PDB entry 9ENR | electron microscopy, 3.20 A resolution | chain A

Chain A:
Protein: Vitellogenin
Organism: Apis cerana
UniProt: Q868N5 (VIT_APIME); residues 1-1770 here = UniProt positions 1-1770
Chain sequence (1770 residues; row label = number of the first residue in the row):
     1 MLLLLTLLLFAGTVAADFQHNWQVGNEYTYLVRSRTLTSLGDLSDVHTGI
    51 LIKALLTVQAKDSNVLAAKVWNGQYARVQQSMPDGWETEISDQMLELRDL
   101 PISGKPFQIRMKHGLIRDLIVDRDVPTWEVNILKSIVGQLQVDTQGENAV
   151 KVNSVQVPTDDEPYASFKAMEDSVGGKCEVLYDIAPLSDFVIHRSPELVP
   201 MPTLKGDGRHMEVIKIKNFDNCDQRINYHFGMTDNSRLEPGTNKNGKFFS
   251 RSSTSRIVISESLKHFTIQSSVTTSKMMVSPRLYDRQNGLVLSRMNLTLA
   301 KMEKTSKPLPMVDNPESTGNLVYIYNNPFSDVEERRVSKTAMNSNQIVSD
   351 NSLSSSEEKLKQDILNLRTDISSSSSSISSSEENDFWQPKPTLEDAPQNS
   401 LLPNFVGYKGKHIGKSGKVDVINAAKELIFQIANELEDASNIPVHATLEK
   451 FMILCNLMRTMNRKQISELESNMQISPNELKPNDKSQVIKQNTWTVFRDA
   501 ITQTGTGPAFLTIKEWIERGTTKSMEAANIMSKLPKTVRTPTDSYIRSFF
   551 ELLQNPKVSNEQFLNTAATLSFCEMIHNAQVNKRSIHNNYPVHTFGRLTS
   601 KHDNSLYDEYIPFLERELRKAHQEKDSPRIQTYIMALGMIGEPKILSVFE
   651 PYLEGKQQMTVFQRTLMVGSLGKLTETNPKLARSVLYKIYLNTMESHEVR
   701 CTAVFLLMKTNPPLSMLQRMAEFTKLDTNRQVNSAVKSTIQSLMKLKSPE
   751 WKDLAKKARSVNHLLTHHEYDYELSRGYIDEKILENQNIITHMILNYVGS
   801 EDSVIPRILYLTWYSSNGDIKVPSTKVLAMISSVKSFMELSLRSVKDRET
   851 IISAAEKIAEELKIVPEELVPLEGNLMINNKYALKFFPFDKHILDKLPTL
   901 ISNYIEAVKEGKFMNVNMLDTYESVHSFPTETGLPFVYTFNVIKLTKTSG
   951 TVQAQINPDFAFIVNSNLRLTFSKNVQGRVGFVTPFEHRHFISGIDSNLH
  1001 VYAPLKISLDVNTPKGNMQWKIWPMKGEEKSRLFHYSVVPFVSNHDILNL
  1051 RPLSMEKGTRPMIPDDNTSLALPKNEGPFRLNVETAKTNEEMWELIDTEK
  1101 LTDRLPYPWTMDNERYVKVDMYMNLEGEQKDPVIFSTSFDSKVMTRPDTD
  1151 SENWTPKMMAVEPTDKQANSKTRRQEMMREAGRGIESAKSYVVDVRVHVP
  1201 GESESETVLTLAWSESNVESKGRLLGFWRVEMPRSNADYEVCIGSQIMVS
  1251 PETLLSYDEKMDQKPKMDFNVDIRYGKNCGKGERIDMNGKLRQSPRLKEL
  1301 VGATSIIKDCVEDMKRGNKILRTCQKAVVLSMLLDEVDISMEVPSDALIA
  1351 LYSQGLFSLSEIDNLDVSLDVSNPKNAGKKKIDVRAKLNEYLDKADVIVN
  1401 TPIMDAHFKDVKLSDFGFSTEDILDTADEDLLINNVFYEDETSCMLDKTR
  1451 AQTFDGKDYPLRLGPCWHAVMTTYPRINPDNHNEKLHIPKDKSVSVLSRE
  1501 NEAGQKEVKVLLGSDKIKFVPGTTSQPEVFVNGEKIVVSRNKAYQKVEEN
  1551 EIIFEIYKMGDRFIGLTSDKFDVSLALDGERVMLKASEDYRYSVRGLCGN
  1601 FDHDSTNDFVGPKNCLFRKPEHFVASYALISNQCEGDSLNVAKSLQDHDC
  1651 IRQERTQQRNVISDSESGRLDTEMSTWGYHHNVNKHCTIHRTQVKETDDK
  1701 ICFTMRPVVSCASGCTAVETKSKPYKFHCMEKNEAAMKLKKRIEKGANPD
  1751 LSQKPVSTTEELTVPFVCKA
Unresolved in the structure: 1-18, 148-160, 232-245, 348-378, 597-598, 1411-1432, 1652-1770
Cystine bridges: Cys-178/Cys-222, Cys-1242/Cys-1279, Cys-1310/Cys-1324, Cys-1444/Cys-1598, Cys-1466/Cys-1634, Cys-1615/Cys-1650
Covalently attached groups: N-acetylglucosamine (NAG) linked to Asn-296
Ligand contacts: 43Y ([(2R)-3-[oxidanyl-[2-(trimethyl-$l4-azanyl)ethoxy]phosphoryl]oxy-2-propanoyloxy-propyl] propanoate): Ser-1305, Leu-1330, Leu-1392
UniProt features mapped onto this chain:
  - glycosylation (N-linked (GlcNAc...) asparagine): Asn-296, Asn-1067

In short:
Bound to chain A: compound 43Y. N-acetylglucosamine is covalently linked to Asn-296.
Chain A is Vitellogenin (Apis cerana); the structure, Vitellogenin from the honey bee hemolymph, was
determined by electron microscopy, deposited together with 9ENS.
